6H0T - chain A; structure by X-ray diffraction, 1.90 A resolution.

Chain A:
Protein: Bile salt-activated lipase
From: Homo sapiens
Notes: EC 3.1.1.13, 3.1.1.3
UniProt: P19835 (CEL_HUMAN); residues 2-533 here correspond to UniProt positions 22-553 (UniProt number = residue number + 20)
Chain sequence (547 residues; numbered -13 to 533; the number before each row is that of its first residue; numbers below 1 keep their minus sign (His-13 is residue -13)):
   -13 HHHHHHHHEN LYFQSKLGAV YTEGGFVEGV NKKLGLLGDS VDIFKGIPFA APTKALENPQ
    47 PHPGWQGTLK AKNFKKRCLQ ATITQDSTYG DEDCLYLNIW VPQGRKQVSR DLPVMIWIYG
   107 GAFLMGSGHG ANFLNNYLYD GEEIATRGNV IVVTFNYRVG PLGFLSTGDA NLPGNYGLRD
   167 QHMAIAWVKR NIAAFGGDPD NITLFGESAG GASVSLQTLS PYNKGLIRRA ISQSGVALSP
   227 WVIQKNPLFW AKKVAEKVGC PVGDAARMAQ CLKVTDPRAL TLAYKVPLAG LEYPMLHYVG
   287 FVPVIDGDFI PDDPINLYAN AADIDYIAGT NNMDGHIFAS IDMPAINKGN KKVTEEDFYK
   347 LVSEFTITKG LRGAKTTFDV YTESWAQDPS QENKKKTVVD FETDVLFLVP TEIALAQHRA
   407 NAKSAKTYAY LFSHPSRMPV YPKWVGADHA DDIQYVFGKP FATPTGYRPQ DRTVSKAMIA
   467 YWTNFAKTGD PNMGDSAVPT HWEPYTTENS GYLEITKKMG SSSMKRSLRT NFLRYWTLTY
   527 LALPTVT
Not modelled in the structure: -13 to 0, 111-122, 272-278
Differences from the reference sequence: expression tag (-13 to 1); engineered mutation Asp186 (Asn206 in P19835), Asp298 (Ala318 in P19835)
Cystine bridges: Cys64-Cys80, Cys246-Cys257
Curated features (UniProtKB/Swiss-Prot):
  - active site: Ser194 (Acyl-ester intermediate), Asp320 (Charge relay system), His435 (Charge relay system)
  - glycosylation: Asn187 (N-linked (GlcNAc...) (complex) asparagine)

Overview:
UniProt lists 3 active-site residues.
Chain A is Bile salt-activated lipase (Homo sapiens); the structure, Crystal structure of native recombinant
human bile salt activated lipase, was determined by X-ray diffraction, deposited together with 6H0V, 6H18,
6H19 and 6H1A.
